5VZJ - chains D and G of the 14 polymer chains in the assembly; structure by X-ray diffraction, 3.30 A resolution.

== Chain D ==
Molecule: Exosome complex component RRP46
Source organism: Saccharomyces cerevisiae (strain ATCC 204508 / S288c)
UniProtKB: P53256 (RRP46_YEAST); residue numbers follow UniProt; this construct covers 1-223
Sequence (225 residues; numbered -1 to 223; the number before each row is that of its first residue; numbers below 1 keep their minus sign (Gly-1 is residue -1)):
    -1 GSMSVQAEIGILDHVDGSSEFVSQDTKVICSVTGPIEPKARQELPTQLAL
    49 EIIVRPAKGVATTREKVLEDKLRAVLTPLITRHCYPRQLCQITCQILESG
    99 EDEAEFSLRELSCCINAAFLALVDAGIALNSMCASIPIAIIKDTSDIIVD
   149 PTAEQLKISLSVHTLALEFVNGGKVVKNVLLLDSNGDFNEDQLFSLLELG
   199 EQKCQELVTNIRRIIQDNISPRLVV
Disordered / not traced: -1 to 1
Construct notes: expression tag (-1 to 0)

== Chain G ==
Molecule: Exosome complex component RRP40
Source organism: Saccharomyces cerevisiae (strain ATCC 204508 / S288c)
UniProtKB: Q08285 (RRP40_YEAST); residues 1-240 here = UniProt positions 1-240
Sequence (244 residues; numbered -3 to 240; the number before each row is that of its first residue; numbers below 1 keep their minus sign (Gly-3 is residue -3)):
    -3 GDPHMSTFIFPGDSFPVDPTTPVKLGPGIYCDPNTQEIRPVNTGVLHVSA
    47 KGKSGVQTAYIDYSSKRYIPSVNDFVIGVIIGTFSDSYKVSLQNFSSSVS
    97 LSYMAFPNASKKNRPTLQVGDLVYARVCTAEKELEAEIECFDSTTGRDAG
   147 FGILEDGMIIDVNLNFARQLLFNNDFPLLKVLAAHTKFEVAIGLNGKIWV
   197 KCEELSNTLACYRTIMECCQKNDTAAFKDIAKRQFKEILTVKEE
Disordered / not traced: -3 to -1, 50, 237-240
Construct notes: expression tag (-3 to 0)
Reported in the primary citation:
  - binding site for the 11-nt RNA strand: Arg110

== How chain D and chain G interact ==
Residue-residue contacts (51):
  Leu10(D) - Lys62(G)
  Asp11(D) - Lys62(G)
  Val13(D) - Lys62(G)  hydrogen bond (backbone-side chain)
  Asp14(D) - Lys62(G)
  Asp14(D) - Arg63(G)  salt bridge
  Thr31(D) - Arg63(G)
  Gly32(D) - Arg63(G)
  Pro33(D) - Arg63(G)
  Pro33(D) - Ile65(G)  hydrophobic
  Ile34(D) - Arg63(G)
  Ile34(D) - Phe91(G)
  Glu35(D) - Phe91(G)  hydrogen bond (backbone-backbone)
  Glu35(D) - Ser93(G)  hydrogen bond
  Pro84(D) - Lys128(G)
  Gln86(D) - Ser93(G)  hydrogen bond
  Val121(D) - Thr39(G)
  Asp122(D) - Ser60(G)
  Ala123(D) - Ser61(G)
  Gly124(D) - Asn38(G)
  Ile125(D) - Val37(G)
  Ile125(D) - Asn38(G)
  Ala126(D) - Val37(G)
  Leu127(D) - Pro7(G)
  Leu127(D) - Pro36(G)
  Leu127(D) - Val37(G)  hydrogen bond (backbone-backbone)
  Asn128(D) - Gly8(G)
  Asn128(D) - Arg35(G)
  Ser129(D) - Pro7(G)
  Met130(D) - Pro7(G)
  Val168(D) - Gly8(G)
  Asn169(D) - Gly8(G)  hydrogen bond (backbone-backbone)
  Asn169(D) - Asp9(G)
  Asn169(D) - Ser10(G)
  Gly170(D) - Asp9(G)  hydrogen bond (backbone-side chain)
  Arg210(D) - Phe6(G)
  Arg210(D) - Asp9(G)  salt bridge
  Ile213(D) - Phe6(G)  hydrophobic
  Gln214(D) - Phe4(G)
  Gln214(D) - Phe6(G)
  Ile217(D) - Thr39(G)
  Ser218(D) - Phe4(G)
  Pro219(D) - Asn218(G)
  Arg220(D) - Ser60(G)  hydrogen bond
  Arg220(D) - Asn218(G)
  Leu221(D) - Gly40(G)
  Leu221(D) - Val41(G)  hydrophobic
  Leu221(D) - Asp58(G)
  Leu221(D) - Tyr59(G)
  Leu221(D) - Ser60(G)
  Val223(D) - Asn218(G)
  Val223(D) - Thr220(G)  hydrogen bond (backbone-side chain)
Other interface residues (no listed pair), chain D (37 interface residues in all): Thr79, Tyr83, Gly171, Val222
Other interface residues (no listed pair), chain G (30 interface residues in all): Tyr26, His43, Ser92, Glu129, Asn161

== Summary ==
The interface between chain D and chain G involves 37 residues on one side and 30 on the other; the contacts
include 9 hydrogen bonds and 2 salt bridges. Among the polar pairs are Asp14(D)-Arg63(G), Arg210(D)-Asp9(G)
and Val13(D)-Lys62(G). The paper reports a binding site for the 11-nt RNA strand at Arg110(G).
Here chain D is Exosome complex component RRP46 and chain G is Exosome complex component RRP40, both from
Saccharomyces cerevisiae (strain ATCC 204508 / S288c). Entry 5VZJ (Structure of a twelve component
MPP6-nuclear RNA exosome complex bound to RNA) was determined by X-ray diffraction.
